PDB entry 6A57 | X-ray diffraction, 2.70 A resolution | chains A and C of the 3 polymer chains in the assembly

Chain A:
Molecule: Lysine-specific demethylase REF6
Source organism: Arabidopsis thaliana
Notes: EC 1.14.11.-; fragment: Ig gamma-1 chain C region
Reference sequence: Q9STM3 (REF6_ARATH); residues 1223-1360 here = UniProt positions 1223-1360
Amino-acid sequence (140 residues; each row starts with the number of its first residue):
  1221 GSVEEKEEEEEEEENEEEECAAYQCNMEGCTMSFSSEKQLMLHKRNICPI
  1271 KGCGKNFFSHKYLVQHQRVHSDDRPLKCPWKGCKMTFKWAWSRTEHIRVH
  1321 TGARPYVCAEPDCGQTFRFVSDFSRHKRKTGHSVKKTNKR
Not modelled in the structure: 1221-1224, 1356-1360
Construct notes: expression tag (1221-1222)
Curated features (UniProtKB/Swiss-Prot):
  - zinc finger: Tyr1243 to Asn1266 (C2H2-type 1), Asn1266 to His1290 (C2H2-type 2), Leu1296 to His1320 (C2H2-type 3), Tyr1326 to His1352 (C2H2-type 4)
  - binding site (Zn(2+)): Cys1245, Cys1250, His1263, Cys1268, Cys1273, His1280, His1286, His1290, Cys1298, Cys1303, His1316, His1320, Cys1328, Cys1333, His1346, His1352
Metal / ion sites: Zn2+ site 1: Cys1245, Cys1250, His1263, His1280; Zn2+ site 2: Cys1268, Cys1273, His1286, His1290; Zn2+ site 3: Cys1298, Cys1303, His1316, His1320; Zn2+ site 4: Cys1328, Cys1333, His1346, His1352
From the paper describing this entry:
  - conformationally variable residues (domain motion): Ser1291 to Asp1293
  - binding site for the 16-nt DNA strand: Lys1275, Phe1277, Phe1278, Tyr1282, His1286, Val1289, Arg1294, Phe1307, Trp1309, Trp1311, Ser1312, Glu1315, His1316, Arg1338, Phe1339, Asp1342, Lys1349
  - binding site for the 16-nt DNA strand (chain C): Trp1311, Ser1341
  - self-association interface (contacts with another copy of this molecule): Gly1272 to Asn1276
  - mutagenesis - K1281A (Kd 1.3 uM), Y1282A (Kd 1.1 uM), W1309A (Kd 58.5 uM), E1315A (Kd 3.7 uM), D1342A (Kd 1.3 uM): decreased binding to the 16-nt DNA strand
  - mutagenesis - W1311A, S1341W: abolished binding to the 16-nt DNA strand
  - mutagenesis - F1339A (Kd 0.5 uM), V1340A (Kd 0.5 uM): unchanged binding to the 16-nt DNA strand
  - specificity-determining residues: Trp1311 (proposed by the authors, not directly observed)
  - mutagenesis - Y1282A (Kd 1.1 uM), D1342A (Kd 1.3 uM): decreased binding to DNA
  - mutagenesis - W1311A, S1341W: abolished binding to DNA
  - mutagenesis - N1276F (2.5-fold): decreased binding to CUC1-3 + 4

Chain C:
Molecule: 16-nt DNA strand
Sequence (16 nucleotides; numbered 21 to 36; the number before each row is that of its first residue):
    21 GGACAAAACAGAGAAA

How chain A and chain C interact:
Contacting residue pairs - 10 pairs, chain A then chain C:
  Trp1311(A) - DA28(C)  sugar contact
  Trp1311(A) - DC29(C)  base contact
  Trp1311(A) - DA30(C)  base contact
  Tyr1326(A) - DC29(C)  hydrogen bond to the phosphate
  Val1340(A) - DC29(C)  phosphate contact
  Val1340(A) - DA30(C)  base contact
  Ser1341(A) - DG31(C)  hydrogen bond to the base
  Ser1341(A) - DA32(C)  hydrogen bond to the base
  Ser1344(A) - DA30(C)  hydrogen bond to the phosphate
  Arg1348(A) - DG31(C)  salt bridge to the phosphate
Interface residues without a listed pair, chain A (8 interface residues in all): Thr1314, Lys1347

In short:
Chain A and chain C form an interface of 8 and 5 residues respectively; the contacts include 4 hydrogen bonds
and 1 salt bridge. Polar contacts include Ser1341(A)-DG31(C), Ser1341(A)-DA32(C) and Tyr1326(A)-DC29(C). The
paper reports a binding site for the 16-nt DNA strand at Lys1275(A), Phe1277(A) and Phe1278(A) among others;
K1281A, Y1282A and W1309A of chain A, among others, reduce binding to the 16-nt DNA strand; 10 substitutions
were tested in all.
Chain A is Lysine-specific demethylase REF6 (Arabidopsis thaliana) and chain C is a 16-nt DNA strand; the
structure, Structure of histone demethylase REF6 complexed with DNA, was determined by X-ray diffraction (same
publication as 6A58 and 6A59).
